Entry 3SC0 (X-ray diffraction, 1.95 A resolution); this record covers chain A.

# Chain A
Name: Methylmalonic aciduria and homocystinuria type C protein
From: Homo sapiens
Notes: fragment: B12 binding domain, Residues 1-238
UniProt: Q9Y4U1 (MMAC_HUMAN); numbering as in UniProt (aligned over 1-238)
Amino-acid sequence (241 residues; numbered -2 to 238; the number before each row is that of its first residue; numbers below 1 keep their minus sign (Ser-2 is residue -2)):
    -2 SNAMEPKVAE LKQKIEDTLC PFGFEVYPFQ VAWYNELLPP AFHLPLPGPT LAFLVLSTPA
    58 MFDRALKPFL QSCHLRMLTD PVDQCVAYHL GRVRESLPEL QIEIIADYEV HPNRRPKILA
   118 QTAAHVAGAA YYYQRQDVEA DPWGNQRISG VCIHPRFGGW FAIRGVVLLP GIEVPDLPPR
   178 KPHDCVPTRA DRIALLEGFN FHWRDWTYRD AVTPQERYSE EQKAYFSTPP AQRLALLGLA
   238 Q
Not modelled in the structure: -2 to 1
Construct notes: expression tag (-2 to 0)
Residues lining bound ligands: co-methylcobalamin (COB): Leu34, Leu35, Pro36, Phe39, Asp104, Pro113, Ile115, Leu116, Ala117, Gln118, Thr119, His122, Tyr129, Gln131, Gln133, Arg144, Ser146, Val148, Cys149, Phe158, Ala159, Ile160, Arg161, Phe196, Asn197, Trp200, Tyr205, Arg206
Curated features (UniProtKB/Swiss-Prot):
  - binding site (substrate): Asp104, Ile115 to Gln118, Tyr129 to Gln131, Cys149, Ile160
  - natural variant: Gln27 (Q27R: In MAHCC), Leu116 (L116P: In MAHCC), His122 (H122R: In MAHCC), Tyr130 (Y130H: In MAHCC), Gly147 (G147A: In MAHCC; G147D: In MAHCC), Gly156 (G156D: In MAHCC), Trp157 (W157C: In MAHCC), Arg161 (R161G: In MAHCC; R161Q: In MAHCC), Arg189 (R189S: In MAHCC), Leu193 (L193P: In MAHCC), Arg206 (R206P: In MAHCC; R206W: In MAHCC)
  - mutagenesis: His122 (H122A: Reduced affinity for cyanocobalamin), Arg206 (R206Q: Impairs protein folding), Arg230 (R230Q: Reduced activity in dealkylation of methylcobalamin)
From the paper describing this entry:
  - binding site for co-methylcobalamin: Tyr129, Gln131

# Overview
Ligands of chain A: co-methylcobalamin. UniProt lists 10 substrate-binding residues and 3 mutagenesis sites.
The paper reports a binding site for co-methylcobalamin at Tyr129 and Gln131.
Chain A is Methylmalonic aciduria and homocystinuria type C protein (Homo sapiens); the structure, Crystal
Structure of MMACHC (1-238), a human B12 processing enzyme, complexed with MethylCobalamin, was determined by
X-ray diffraction (same publication as 3SBY and 3SBZ).
